Entry 8W8D (electron microscopy, 2.80 A resolution); this record covers chains D and d of the 12 polymer chains in the assembly.

# Chain D
Name: Transcription termination factor Rho
From: Escherichia coli (strain K12)
Notes: EC 3.6.4.-
Reference sequence: P0AG30 (RHO_ECOLI); residues 1-419 here = UniProt positions 1-419
Sequence (419 residues; numbered 1 to 419; the number before each row is that of its first residue):
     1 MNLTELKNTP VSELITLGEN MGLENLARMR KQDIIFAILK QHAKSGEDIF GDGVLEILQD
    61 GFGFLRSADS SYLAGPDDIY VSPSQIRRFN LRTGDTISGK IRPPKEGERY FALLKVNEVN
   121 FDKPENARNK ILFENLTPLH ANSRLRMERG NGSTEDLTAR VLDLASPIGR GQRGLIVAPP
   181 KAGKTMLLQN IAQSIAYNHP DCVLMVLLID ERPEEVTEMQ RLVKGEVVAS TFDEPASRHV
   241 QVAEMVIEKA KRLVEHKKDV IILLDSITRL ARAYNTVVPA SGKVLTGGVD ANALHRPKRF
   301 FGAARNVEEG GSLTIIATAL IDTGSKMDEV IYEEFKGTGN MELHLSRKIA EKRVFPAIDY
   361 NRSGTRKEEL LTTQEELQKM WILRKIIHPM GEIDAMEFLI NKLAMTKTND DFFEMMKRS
Not modelled in the structure: 281-283, 418-419
UniProt features mapped onto this chain:
  - region: Gly61 to Arg66 (RNA-binding 1), Asp78 to Tyr80 (RNA-binding 1), Glu108 to Tyr110 (RNA-binding 1), Val284 to Gly288 (RNA-binding 2)
  - binding site (ATP): Gly169 to Gly174, Lys181 to Met186, Arg212
  - site: Lys326 (RNA-binding 2)
  - mutagenesis: Phe62 (F62L/A: Defective for RNA-binding), Phe64 (F64L/A: Defective for RNA-binding), Lys181 (K181Q: Partial loss of ATPase, helicase and termination activity), Lys184 (K184Q: Improves ATPase and helicase activity but reduced termination activity), Cys202 (C202G/S: Does not affect the kinetics of ATP hydrolysis and inhibition by bicyclomycin), Asp265 (D265N: Loss of ATPase activity, helicase and termination activity)
Reported in the primary citation:
  - mutagenesis - Y80A/R88A/F89A: abolished binding to PBS ligand

# Chain d
Name: Protein rof
From: Escherichia coli (strain K12)
Reference sequence: P0AFW8 (ROF_ECOLI); residues 1-84 here = UniProt positions 1-84
Sequence (84 residues; each row starts with the number of its first residue):
     1 MNDTYQPINC DDYDNLELAC QHHLMLTLEL KDGEKLQAKA SDLVSRKNVE YLVVEAAGET
    61 RELRLDKITS FSHPEIGTVV VSES
Not modelled in the structure: 1-2, 82-84
Reported in the primary citation:
  - conformationally variable residues (helix shift): Cys10 to Gln21

# How chain D and chain d interact
Residue-residue contacts (17; chain D residue first):
  Ser82(D) with Asp14(d), hydrogen bond
  Ser84(D) with Asp14(d), hydrogen bond; Glu17(d)
  Gln85(D) with Cys10(d), hydrogen bond; Asp14(d), hydrogen bond
  Arg87(D) with Glu17(d), salt bridge
  Arg88(D) with Pro7(d); Ile8(d), hydrogen bond (side chain-backbone); Asn9(d); Tyr13(d); Glu50(d), salt bridge
  Lys105(D) with Asp11(d), salt bridge
  Leu113(D) with Cys10(d)
  Leu114(D) with Asn9(d); Cys10(d), hydrogen bond (backbone-backbone)
  Lys115(D) with Asn9(d), hydrogen bond
  Glu125(D) with Asn48(d), hydrogen bond
Interface residues without a listed pair, chain D (12 interface residues in all): Arg102, Val116
Interface features reported in the paper:
  - specific contacts: Arg88(D)-Glu50(d) (hydrogen bond), Glu125(D)-Asn48(d) (hydrogen bond)
  - interface residues, chain D: Ser82(D), Ser84(D), Gln85(D), Lys105(D), Leu114(D), Lys115(D)
  - interface residues, chain d: Asn9(d), Cys10(d), Asp11(d), Tyr13(d), Asp14(d), Ser45(d)
  - hot spots on chain d (mutagenesis) - N9A/D11A/D12A, R46A/K47A/N48A: decreased binding to Transcription termination factor Rho (chain D)

# Overview
Chain D and chain d form an interface of 12 and 10 residues respectively, with 8 hydrogen bonds and 3 salt
bridges. Among the polar pairs are Arg87(D)-Glu17(d), Arg88(D)-Glu50(d) and Lys105(D)-Asp11(d). The authors
report hydrogen bonds between Arg88(D) and Glu50(d) and Glu125(D) and Asn48(d). The paper reports that
N9A/D11A/D12A and R46A/K47A/N48A of chain d reduce binding to Transcription termination factor Rho (chain D);
interface residues Ser82(D), Ser84(D) and Asn9(d) among others.
Chain D is Transcription termination factor Rho and chain d is Protein rof, both from Escherichia coli (strain
K12); the structure, Structural mechanism of inhibition of the Rho transcription termination factor by Rof,
was determined by electron microscopy.
